PDB entry 9KUQ | X-ray diffraction, 2.00 A resolution | chain A

# Chain A
Name: Nonaprenyl diphosphate synthase
Organism: Mycobacterium tuberculosis
Notes: EC 2.5.1.85, 2.5.1.10, 2.5.1.29
UniProt: O06428 (NPPPS_MYCTU); residue numbers follow UniProt; this construct covers 1-335
Amino-acid sequence (335 residues; numbered 1 to 335; the number before each row is that of its first residue):
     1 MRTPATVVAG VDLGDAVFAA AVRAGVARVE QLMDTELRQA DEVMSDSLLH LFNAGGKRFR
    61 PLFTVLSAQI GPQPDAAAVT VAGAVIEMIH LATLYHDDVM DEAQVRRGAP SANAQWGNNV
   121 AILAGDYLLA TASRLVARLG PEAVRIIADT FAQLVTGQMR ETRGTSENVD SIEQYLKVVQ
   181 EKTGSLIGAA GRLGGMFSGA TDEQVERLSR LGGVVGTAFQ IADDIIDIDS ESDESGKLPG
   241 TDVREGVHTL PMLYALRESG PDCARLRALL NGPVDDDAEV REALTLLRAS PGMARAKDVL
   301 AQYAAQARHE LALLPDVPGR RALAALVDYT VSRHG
Disordered / not traced: 1-3, 53-54, 104, 107-116, 164-169, 260-261, 334-335
Curated features (UniProtKB/Swiss-Prot):
  - motif (DDXXD motif): Asp-97 to Asp-101, Asp-223 to Asp-227
  - binding site (isopentenyl diphosphate): Lys-57, Arg-60, His-90, Arg-107
  - binding site (Mg(2+)): Asp-97, Asp-101
  - site (Important for determining product chain length): Asp-98, Asp-223
Disulfide bonds: Met-44/Met-159

# Overview
UniProt lists 4 isopentenyl diphosphate-binding residues and Mg2+-binding residues Asp-97 and Asp-101.
Chain A is Nonaprenyl diphosphate synthase (Mycobacterium tuberculosis); the structure, Crystal structure of a
C45 isoprenyl diphosphate synthase, Rv0562 from Mycobacterium tuberculosis, was determined by X-ray
diffraction together with 9IMQ, 9IMR and 9IMS from the same study.
